8H0I - chains C and D of the 12 polymer chains in the assembly; structure by electron microscopy, 2.80 A resolution.

# Chain C
Name: Viral infectivity factor
From: Human immunodeficiency virus 1
Sequence (152 residues; each row starts with the number of its first residue; note: 38 numbers in that range are skipped by the numbering (no residue carries them; nothing is unmodelled there); numbers below 1 keep their minus sign (Met-13 is residue -13)):
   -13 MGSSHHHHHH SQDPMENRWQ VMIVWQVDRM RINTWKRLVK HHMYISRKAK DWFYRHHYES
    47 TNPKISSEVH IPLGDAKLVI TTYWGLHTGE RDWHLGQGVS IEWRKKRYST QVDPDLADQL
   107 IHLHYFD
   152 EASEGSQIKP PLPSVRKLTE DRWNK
Disordered / not traced: -13 to 0, 152-160
From the paper describing this entry:
  - binding site for the 20-nt RNA strand: Arg15, Arg17, Thr20, Arg23, Leu24, Lys26, Tyr30, His43, Tyr44, Trp79, Leu81, Gln83, Pro162 to Lys168
  - binding site for the 20-nt RNA strand: His42

# Chain D
Name: Core binding factor beta
From: Homo sapiens
Reference sequence: Q13951 (PEBB_HUMAN); numbering as in UniProt (aligned over 1-156)
Sequence (156 residues; numbered 1 to 156; the number before each row is that of its first residue):
     1 MPRVVPDQRS KFENEEFFRK LSRECEIKYT GFRDRPHEER QARFQNACRD GRSEIAFVAT
    61 GTNLSLQFFP ASWQGEQRQT PSREYVDLER EAGKVYLKAP MILNGVCVIW KGWIDLQRLD
   121 GMGCLEFDEE RAQQEDALAQ QAFEEARRRT REFEDR
Disordered / not traced: 1-7, 78-82, 129-138, 152-156
From the paper describing this entry:
  - higher-order assembly contacts with a neighbouring APOBEC3G: Arg33 to Pro36

# Interface between chain C and chain D
Residue-residue contacts (94; chain C residue first):
  Met1(C) with Val86(D); Asp87(D)
  Asn3(C) with Cys48(D); Arg49(D), hydrogen bond (side chain-backbone); Asp50(D); Gly51(D)
  Arg4(C) with Pro70(D); Ala71(D), hydrogen bond (backbone-backbone); Arg83(D); Glu84(D), salt bridge
  Trp5(C) with Ala47(D); Gly51(D); Ser53(D); Phe68(D); Phe69(D); Glu84(D); Val86(D)
  Gln6(C) with Gln67(D); Phe68(D); Phe69(D), hydrogen bond (backbone-backbone); Gln74(D)
  Val7(C) with Leu66(D), hydrophobic; Gln67(D); Ala99(D), hydrophobic
  Met8(C) with Ser65(D); Leu66(D); Gln67(D), hydrogen bond (backbone-backbone); Phe69(D), hydrophobic
  Ile9(C) with Leu64(D), hydrophobic; Ser65(D); Leu66(D), hydrophobic; Met101(D), hydrophobic
  Val10(C) with Ser65(D), hydrogen bond (backbone-side chain); Gln67(D)
  Trp11(C) with Phe17(D), hydrophobic; Asn63(D); Leu64(D), hydrophobic
  Gln12(C) with Val58(D); Asn63(D), hydrogen bond (backbone-side chain); Ser65(D)
  Thr47(C) with Trp73(D), hydrogen bond (side chain-backbone); Gln74(D), hydrogen bond (side chain-backbone); Gly75(D)
  Asn48(C) with Trp73(D), hydrogen bond (backbone-backbone)
  Pro49(C) with Trp73(D)
  Lys50(C) with Glu54(D), salt bridge
  Gly71(C) with Glu54(D)
  Leu72(C) with Glu54(D); Gln67(D)
  His73(C) with Thr30(D); Gly31(D); Glu54(D), hydrogen bond (side chain-backbone); Ala56(D)
  Thr74(C) with Thr30(D), hydrogen bond (backbone-side chain); Gly31(D), hydrogen bond (side chain-backbone); Arg33(D)
  Gly75(C) with Thr30(D); Arg33(D), hydrogen bond (backbone-side chain)
  Glu76(C) with Thr60(D)
  Arg77(C) with Arg33(D), hydrogen bond (backbone-side chain)
  Asp78(C) with Arg33(D), hydrogen bond (backbone-side chain)
  His80(C) with Arg33(D); Asn63(D)
  Leu81(C) with Arg33(D)
  Trp89(C) with Phe143(D), hydrophobic
  Lys91(C) with Ala139(D)
  Tyr94(C) with Gly105(D); Ala139(D); Gln140(D), hydrogen bond
  Ser95(C) with Ile102(D)
  Thr96(C) with Ile102(D); Leu103(D); Asn104(D); Gly105(D), hydrogen bond (side chain-backbone)
  Gln97(C) with Met101(D); Ile102(D), hydrogen bond (backbone-backbone); Leu103(D); Asn104(D), hydrogen bond (backbone-backbone)
  Val98(C) with Asn104(D)
  Asp99(C) with Phe17(D); Asn104(D), hydrogen bond (backbone-side chain)
  Leu102(C) with Asn104(D); Arg147(D)
  Gln105(C) with Thr150(D); Arg151(D)
  Leu106(C) with Thr150(D)
  Leu109(C) with Arg149(D); Thr150(D)
  Thr170(C) with Asn63(D), hydrogen bond (backbone-side chain)
  Asp172(C) with Thr62(D), hydrogen bond; Asn63(D)
  Asn175(C) with Gly61(D); Thr62(D); Asn63(D)
Interface residues without a listed pair, chain C (43 interface residues in all): Tyr69, Arg90, Glu171
Interface residues without a listed pair, chain D (56 interface residues in all): Leu21, Lys28, Phe32, Ile55, Ala59, Ser72, Glu76, Tyr85, Pro100, Ala142, Ala146

# Overview
Chain C and chain D form an interface of 43 and 56 residues respectively, with 22 hydrogen bonds and 2 salt
bridges. Among the polar pairs are Arg4(C)-Glu84(D), Lys50(C)-Glu54(D) and Asn3(C)-Arg49(D). The paper reports
a binding site for the 20-nt RNA strand at Arg15(C), Arg17(C) and Thr20(C) among others; higher-order assembly
contacts with a neighbouring APOBEC3G through Arg33(D).
Here chain C is Viral infectivity factor (Human immunodeficiency virus 1) and chain D is Core binding factor
beta (Homo sapiens). Entry 8H0I (Cryo-EM structure of APOBEC3G-Vif complex) was determined by electron
microscopy, deposited together with 8J62.
